8T7R - chains F and G of the 50 polymer chains in the assembly; structure by X-ray diffraction, 3.84 A resolution.

[Chain F]
Protein: Fab heavy chain from antibody JTK191b E07
Organism: Homo sapiens
Notes: antibody fragment or engineered binder
Chain sequence (240 residues; row label = number of the first residue in the row):
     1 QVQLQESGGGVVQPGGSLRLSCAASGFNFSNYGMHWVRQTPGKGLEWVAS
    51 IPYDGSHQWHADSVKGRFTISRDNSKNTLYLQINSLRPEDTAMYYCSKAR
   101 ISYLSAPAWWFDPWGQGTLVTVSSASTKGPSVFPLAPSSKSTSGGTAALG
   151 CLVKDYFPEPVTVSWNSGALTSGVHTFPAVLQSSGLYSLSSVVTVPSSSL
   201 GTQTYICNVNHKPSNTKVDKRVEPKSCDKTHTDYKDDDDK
Unresolved in the structure: 141-144, 226-240
Cystine bridges: C22-C96, C151-C207

[Chain G]
Protein: MHC class I antigen (Fragment)
Organism: Homo sapiens
UniProt: F6IQR9 (F6IQR9_HUMAN); residues 1-274 here correspond to UniProt positions 25-298 (UniProt number = residue number + 24)
Chain sequence (274 residues; each row starts with the number of its first residue):
     1 GSHSMRYFFTSVSRPGRGEPRFIAVGYVDDTQFVRFDSDAASQKMEPRAP
    51 WIEQEGPEYWDQETRNMKAHSQTDRANLGTLRGYYNQSEDGSHTIQIMYG
   101 CDVGPDGRFLRGYRQDAYDGKDYIALNEDLRSWTAADMAAQITKRKWEAV
   151 HAAEQRRVYLEGRCVDGLRRYLENGKETLQRTDPPKTHMTHHPISDHEAT
   201 LRCWALGFYPAEITLTWQRDGEDQTQDTELVETRPAGDGTFQKWAAVVVP
   251 SGEEQRYTCHVQHEGLPKPLTLRW
Cystine bridges: C101-C164, C203-C259
What the authors report for this chain:
  - specificity-determining residues: V158, R163, D166
  - mutagenesis - V158A, R163T, D166E: decreased binding to appAbs

[Chain F / chain G interface]
Contacting residue pairs (21):
  Q1(F) - D106(G)  hydrogen bond (side chain-backbone)
  Q1(F) - R108(G)
  G26(F) - R108(G)  hydrogen bond (backbone-side chain)
  F27(F) - R108(G)
  Y32(F) - F109(G)
  Y32(F) - E161(G)  hydrogen bond
  Y53(F) - R131(G)  hydrogen bond
  R100(F) - E161(G)
  R100(F) - D166(G)  salt bridge
  R100(F) - R169(G)
  I101(F) - R157(G)
  I101(F) - V158(G)  hydrophobic
  I101(F) - E161(G)
  S102(F) - R157(G)  hydrogen bond (backbone-side chain)
  S102(F) - E161(G)  hydrogen bond
  Y103(F) - D129(G)
  Y103(F) - R131(G)
  Y103(F) - R157(G)  hydrogen bond (backbone-side chain)
  W109(F) - V158(G)  hydrophobic
  W110(F) - V158(G)  hydrophobic
  W110(F) - G162(G)
Also at the interface, not in a pair above, chain F (12 interface residues in all): L104
Also at the interface, not in a pair above, chain G (14 interface residues in all): G107, L130, E154

[Overview]
Chain F and chain G form an interface of 12 and 14 residues respectively; the contacts include 7 hydrogen
bonds and 1 salt bridge. Polar pairs include R100(F)-D166(G), Q1(F)-D106(G) and G26(F)-R108(G). The paper
reports that V158A, R163T and D166E of chain G reduce binding to appAbs; specificity determinants V158(G),
R163(G) and D166(G).
Here chain F is Fab heavy chain from antibody JTK191b E07 and chain G is MHC class I antigen (Fragment), both
from Homo sapiens. Entry 8T7R (Crystal structure of human leukocyte antigen A*0101 in complex with the Fab of
alloreactive antibody E07) was determined by X-ray diffraction, deposited together with 8T6M.
